PDB entry 4MSK | X-ray diffraction, 2.30 A resolution | chain A

Chain A:
Protein: Tankyrase-1
Organism: Homo sapiens
Notes: EC 2.4.2.30
UniProtKB: O95271 (TNKS1_HUMAN); residues 1104-1314 here = UniProt positions 1104-1314
Chain sequence (217 residues; numbered 1104 to 1320; the number before each row is that of its first residue):
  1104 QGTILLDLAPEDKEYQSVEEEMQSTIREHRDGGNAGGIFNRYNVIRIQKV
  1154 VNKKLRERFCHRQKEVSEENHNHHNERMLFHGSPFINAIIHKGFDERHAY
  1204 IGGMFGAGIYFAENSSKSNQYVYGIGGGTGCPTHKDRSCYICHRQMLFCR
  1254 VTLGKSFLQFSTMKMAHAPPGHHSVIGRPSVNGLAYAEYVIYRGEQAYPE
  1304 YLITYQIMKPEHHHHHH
Unresolved in the structure: 1315-1320
Construct notes: expression tag (1315-1320)
Metal / ion sites: Zn2+: Cys-1234, His-1237, Cys-1242, Cys-1245
Residues lining bound ligands: 2C8 (3-(4-oxo-3,4-dihydroquinazolin-2-yl)-N-[4-(5-phenyl-1,3,4-oxadiazol-2-yl)phenyl]propanamide): Phe-1183, His-1184, Gly-1185, Ser-1186, Phe-1188, Ala-1191, Ile-1192, Lys-1195, Gly-1196, Phe-1197, Asp-1198, His-1201, Tyr-1203, Gly-1211, Ile-1212, Tyr-1213, Phe-1214, Ala-1215, Lys-1220, Ser-1221, Tyr-1224, Glu-1291

Overview:
Chain A binds compound 2C8. The Zn2+ site is built by Cys-1234, His-1237, Cys-1242 and Cys-1245.
Chain A is Tankyrase-1 (Homo sapiens); the structure, Co-crystal structure of tankyrase 1 with compound 34,
was determined by X-ray diffraction together with 4MSG and 4MT9 from the same study.
